PDB entry 7UD8 | X-ray diffraction, 1.80 A resolution | chains A and C of the 4 polymer chains in the assembly

== Chain A (and C) ==
Name: Hemoglobin subunit alpha
From: Homo sapiens
Notes: chain C of this document is another copy of the same molecule, construct and numbering; everything in this record applies to it too
UniProt: P69905 (HBA_HUMAN); residues 0-141 here correspond to UniProt positions 1-142 (UniProt number = residue number + 1)
Amino-acid sequence (142 residues; each row starts with the number of its first residue; numbering starts at 0):
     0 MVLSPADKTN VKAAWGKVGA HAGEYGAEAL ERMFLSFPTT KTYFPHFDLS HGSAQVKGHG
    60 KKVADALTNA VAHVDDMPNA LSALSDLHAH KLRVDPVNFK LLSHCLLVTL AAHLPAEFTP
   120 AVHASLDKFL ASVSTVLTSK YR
Not modelled in the structure: 0
Curated features (UniProtKB/Swiss-Prot):
  - binding site (O2): H58
  - binding site (heme b): H87
  - site: T8, N9 (Microbial infection: Cleavage), K11 (Not glycated), A13, W14 (Microbial infection: Cleavage), Y24, G25 (Microbial infection: Cleavage), L29, E30 (Microbial infection: Cleavage), H45, F46 (Microbial infection: Cleavage), D47, L48 (Microbial infection: Cleavage), S52, A53 (Microbial infection: Cleavage), V55, K56 (Microbial infection: Cleavage), K56 (Not glycated), G59, K60 (Microbial infection: Cleavage), K60 (Not glycated), K90 (Not glycated), L91, R92 (Microbial infection: Cleavage), K99 (Not glycated), L106, V107 (Microbial infection: Cleavage), T108, L109 (Microbial infection: Cleavage), V121, H122 (Microbial infection: Cleavage), S133, T134 (Microbial infection: Cleavage)
  - modified residue: S3 (Phosphoserine), K7 (N6-succinyllysine), T8 (Phosphothreonine), K11 (N6-succinyllysine), K16 (N6-acetyllysine), Y24 (Phosphotyrosine), S35 (Phosphoserine), K40 (N6-succinyllysine), S49 (Phosphoserine), S102 (Phosphoserine), T108 (Phosphothreonine), S124 (Phosphoserine), S131 (Phosphoserine), T134 (Phosphothreonine), T137 (Phosphothreonine), S138 (Phosphoserine)
  - glycosylation (N-linked (Glc) (glycation) lysine): K7, K16, K40, K61
Covalent attachments: (5-methylfuran-2-yl)methanol (MW0) linked to V1
Ion coordination: heme Fe: H87 (together with oxygen molecule)
Ligand contacts:
  - heme (HEM): M32, T39, Y42, F43, H45, F46, H58, K61, V62, A65, L66, L83, L86, H87, L91, V93, N97, F98, L101, V132, L136
  - (5-methylfuran-2-yl)methanol (MW0): L2, K127, A130, S131, T134
  - oxygen molecule (OXY): L29, F43, H58, V62, H87, L101
Reported in the primary citation:
  - binding site for (5-methylfuran-2-yl)methanol: V1, S131, T134

== Chain A / chain C interface ==
Residue-residue contacts (14; chain A residue first):
  V1(A) with S138(C), hydrogen bond (backbone-side chain); Y140(C), hydrophobic
  L2(A) with Y140(C)
  S3(A) with K139(C); Y140(C)
  P4(A) with Y140(C)
  K127(A) with K139(C), hydrogen bond (side chain-backbone)
  S138(A) with V1(C), hydrogen bond (side chain-backbone)
  K139(A) with S3(C); K127(C), hydrogen bond (backbone-side chain)
  Y140(A) with V1(C), hydrophobic; L2(C); S3(C); P4(C)
Also at the interface, not in a pair above, chain A (13 interface residues in all): D6, P77, T134, V135, R141
Also at the interface, not in a pair above, chain C (12 interface residues in all): D6, P77, T134, V135

== In short ==
Chain A and chain C form an interface of 13 and 12 residues respectively; the contacts include 4 hydrogen
bonds. Polar contacts include V1(A)-S138(C) and K127(A)-K139(C). Bound to chain A: oxygen molecule and heme.
(5-methylfuran-2-yl)methanol is covalently linked to V1(A). The paper reports a binding site for
(5-methylfuran-2-yl)methanol at V1(A), S131(A) and T134(A).
Both chains are Hemoglobin subunit alpha (Homo sapiens). Entry 7UD8 (Crystal structure of carbon monoxy
Hemoglobin in complex with 5HMF at 1.8 Angstrom) was determined by X-ray diffraction together with 7UD7 from
the same study.
